6RQT - chains A and F of the 17 polymer chains in the assembly; structure by electron microscopy, 4.00 A resolution.

Chain A:
Molecule: DNA-directed RNA polymerase I subunit RPA190
Organism: Saccharomyces cerevisiae
Notes: EC 2.7.7.6
UniProt: P10964 (RPA1_YEAST); numbering as in UniProt (aligned over 1-1664)
Sequence (1664 residues; each row starts with the number of its first residue):
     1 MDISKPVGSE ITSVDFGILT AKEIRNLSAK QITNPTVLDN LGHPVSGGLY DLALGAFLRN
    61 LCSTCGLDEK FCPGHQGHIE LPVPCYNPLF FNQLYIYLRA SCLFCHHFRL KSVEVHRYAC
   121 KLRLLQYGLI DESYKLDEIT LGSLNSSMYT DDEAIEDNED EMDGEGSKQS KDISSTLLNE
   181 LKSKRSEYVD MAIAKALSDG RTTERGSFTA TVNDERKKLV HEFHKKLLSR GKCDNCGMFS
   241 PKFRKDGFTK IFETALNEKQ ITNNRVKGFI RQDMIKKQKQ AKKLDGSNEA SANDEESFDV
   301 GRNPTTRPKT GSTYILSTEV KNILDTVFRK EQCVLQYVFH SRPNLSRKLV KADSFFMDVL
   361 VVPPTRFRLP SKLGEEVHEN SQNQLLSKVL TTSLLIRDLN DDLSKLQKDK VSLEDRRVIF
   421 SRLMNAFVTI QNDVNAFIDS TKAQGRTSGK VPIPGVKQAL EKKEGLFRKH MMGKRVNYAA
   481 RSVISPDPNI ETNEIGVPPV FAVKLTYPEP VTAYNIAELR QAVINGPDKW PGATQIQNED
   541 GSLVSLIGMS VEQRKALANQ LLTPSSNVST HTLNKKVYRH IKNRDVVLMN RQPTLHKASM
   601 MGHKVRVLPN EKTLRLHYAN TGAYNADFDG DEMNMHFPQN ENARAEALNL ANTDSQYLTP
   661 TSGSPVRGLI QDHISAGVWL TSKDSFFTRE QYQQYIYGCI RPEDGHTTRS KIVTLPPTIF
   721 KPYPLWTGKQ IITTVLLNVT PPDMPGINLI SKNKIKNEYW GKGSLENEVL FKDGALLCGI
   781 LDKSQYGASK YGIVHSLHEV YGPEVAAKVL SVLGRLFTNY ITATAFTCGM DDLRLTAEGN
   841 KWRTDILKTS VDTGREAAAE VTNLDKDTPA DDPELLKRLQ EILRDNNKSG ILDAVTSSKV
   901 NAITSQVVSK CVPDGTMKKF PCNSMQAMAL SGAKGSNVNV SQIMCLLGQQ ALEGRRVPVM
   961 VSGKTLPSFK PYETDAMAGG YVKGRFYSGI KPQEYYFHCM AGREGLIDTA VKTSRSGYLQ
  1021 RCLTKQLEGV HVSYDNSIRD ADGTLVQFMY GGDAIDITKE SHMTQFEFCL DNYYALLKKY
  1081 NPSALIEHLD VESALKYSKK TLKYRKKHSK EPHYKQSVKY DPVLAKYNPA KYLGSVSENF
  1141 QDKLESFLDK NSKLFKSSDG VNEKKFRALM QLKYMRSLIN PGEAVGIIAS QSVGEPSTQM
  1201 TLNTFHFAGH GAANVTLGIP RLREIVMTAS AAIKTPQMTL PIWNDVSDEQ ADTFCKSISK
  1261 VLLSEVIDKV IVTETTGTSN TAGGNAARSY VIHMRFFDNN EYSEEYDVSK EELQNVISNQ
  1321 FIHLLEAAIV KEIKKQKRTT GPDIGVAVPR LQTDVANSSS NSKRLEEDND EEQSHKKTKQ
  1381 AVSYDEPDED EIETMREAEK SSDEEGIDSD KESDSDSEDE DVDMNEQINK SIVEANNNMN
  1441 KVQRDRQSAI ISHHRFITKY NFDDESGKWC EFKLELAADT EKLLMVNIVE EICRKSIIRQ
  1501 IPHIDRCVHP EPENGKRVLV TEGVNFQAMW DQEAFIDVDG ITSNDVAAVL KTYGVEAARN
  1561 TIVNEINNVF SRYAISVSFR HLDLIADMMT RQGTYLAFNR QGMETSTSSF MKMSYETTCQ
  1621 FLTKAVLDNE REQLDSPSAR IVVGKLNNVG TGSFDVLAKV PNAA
Disordered / not traced: 143-171, 271-311, 407-416, 1154-1159, 1206-1213, 1278-1286, 1339-1432, 1664
Bound ions: Zn2+ site 1: Cys62, Thr64, His75; Zn2+ site 2: Cys102, Cys105, Cys233, Cys236

Chain F:
Molecule: DNA-directed RNA polymerases I, II, and III subunit RPABC2
Organism: Saccharomyces cerevisiae
UniProt: P20435 (RPAB2_YEAST); numbering as in UniProt (aligned over 1-155)
Sequence (155 residues; each row starts with the number of its first residue):
     1 MSDYEEAFND GNENFEDFDV EHFSDEETYE EKPQFKDGET TDANGKTIVT GGNGPEDFQQ
    61 HEQIRRKTLK EKAIPKDQRA TTPYMTKYER ARILGTRALQ ISMNAPVFVD LEGETDPLRI
   121 AMKELAEKKI PLVIRRYLPD GSFEDWSVEE LIVDL
Disordered / not traced: 1-54, 155

Chain A / chain F interface:
Contacting residue pairs (65):
  Ile3(A) - Leu99(F)
  Ile3(A) - Met103(F)  hydrophobic
  Pro510(A) - Ser102(F)
  Pro510(A) - Met103(F)  hydrophobic
  Thr512(A) - Ser102(F)
  Thr512(A) - Asn104(F)
  Tyr514(A) - Leu111(F)  hydrophobic
  Tyr514(A) - Glu114(F)  hydrogen bond (side chain-backbone)
  Tyr514(A) - Thr115(F)
  Tyr514(A) - Asp116(F)  hydrogen bond (side chain-backbone)
  Tyr514(A) - Pro117(F)
  Tyr514(A) - Ile120(F)
  Asn515(A) - Thr115(F)
  Lys582(A) - Asp116(F)  salt bridge
  Arg584(A) - Thr115(F)  hydrogen bond
  Arg584(A) - Asp116(F)  salt bridge
  Glu641(A) - Gly95(F)
  Glu641(A) - Ala98(F)
  Glu641(A) - Leu99(F)  hydrogen bond (side chain-backbone)
  Asn642(A) - Gly95(F)
  Asn642(A) - Leu99(F)
  Arg644(A) - Leu118(F)
  Ala645(A) - Leu118(F)  hydrophobic
  Leu648(A) - Arg119(F)
  Asn649(A) - Arg90(F)  hydrogen bond
  His1031(A) - Pro139(F)
  Ser1033(A) - Pro139(F)
  Tyr1034(A) - Thr81(F)  hydrogen bond (backbone-side chain)
  Tyr1034(A) - Arg136(F)
  Tyr1034(A) - Tyr137(F)
  Arg1039(A) - Pro139(F)
  Arg1039(A) - Asp140(F)  salt bridge
  Asp1042(A) - Pro139(F)
  Gly1043(A) - Pro139(F)
  Gly1043(A) - Asp140(F)
  Leu1085(A) - Tyr84(F)
  Leu1085(A) - Ile152(F)  hydrophobic
  His1088(A) - Pro83(F)  hydrogen bond (side chain-backbone)
  His1088(A) - Glu150(F)
  Leu1089(A) - Pro83(F)  hydrophobic
  Met1175(A) - Tyr84(F)
  Arg1176(A) - Tyr84(F)
  Arg1176(A) - Asp154(F)  hydrogen bond (side chain-backbone)
  Asn1180(A) - Thr86(F)  hydrogen bond
  Asn1180(A) - Lys87(F)
  Asn1180(A) - Tyr88(F)
  Pro1181(A) - Thr82(F)
  Pro1181(A) - Tyr88(F)
  Glu1183(A) - Tyr88(F)
  Leu1646(A) - Arg92(F)
  Thr1651(A) - Tyr88(F)  hydrogen bond (side chain-backbone)
  Thr1651(A) - Ala91(F)  hydrogen bond (side chain-backbone)
  Thr1651(A) - Arg92(F)
  Phe1654(A) - Glu89(F)
  Phe1654(A) - Ile134(F)  hydrophobic
  Phe1654(A) - Arg135(F)
  Asp1655(A) - Arg135(F)  salt bridge
  Val1656(A) - Thr96(F)
  Val1656(A) - Leu132(F)  hydrophobic
  Val1656(A) - Val133(F)
  Leu1657(A) - Leu132(F)
  Leu1657(A) - Val133(F)  hydrogen bond (backbone-backbone)
  Leu1657(A) - Arg135(F)
  Lys1659(A) - Pro131(F)
  Lys1659(A) - Val133(F)
Interface residues without a listed pair, chain A (51 interface residues in all): Glu509, Val511, Glu518, Asn574, Lys576, Glu646, Leu650, Asp1035, Thr1044, Asn1128, Ala1130, Gly1182, Ala1184, Gly1650, Gly1652, Ser1653, Ala1658
Interface residues without a listed pair, chain F (41 interface residues in all): Ala80, Ile93, Leu138

Summary:
51 residues of chain A face 41 of chain F across their interface; the contacts include 12 hydrogen bonds and 4
salt bridges. Among the polar pairs are Lys582(A)-Asp116(F), Arg584(A)-Asp116(F) and Arg1039(A)-Asp140(F). The
Zn2+ site 1 is built by Cys62(A), Thr64(A) and His75(A).
Chain A is DNA-directed RNA polymerase I subunit RPA190 and chain F is DNA-directed RNA polymerases I, II, and
III subunit RPABC2, both from Saccharomyces cerevisiae; the structure, RNA Polymerase I-tWH-Rrn3-DNA, was
determined by electron microscopy together with 6RQH, 6RQL, 6RRD, 6RUI, 6RUO and 6RWE from the same study.
